9LUO - chains A and C of the 3 polymer chains in the assembly; structure by electron microscopy, 3.07 A resolution.

[Chain A]
Molecule: DELLA protein RGA
From: Arabidopsis thaliana
Reference sequence: Q9SLH3 (RGA_ARATH); residues 1-587 here = UniProt positions 1-587
Sequence (587 residues; numbered 1 to 587; the number before each row is that of its first residue):
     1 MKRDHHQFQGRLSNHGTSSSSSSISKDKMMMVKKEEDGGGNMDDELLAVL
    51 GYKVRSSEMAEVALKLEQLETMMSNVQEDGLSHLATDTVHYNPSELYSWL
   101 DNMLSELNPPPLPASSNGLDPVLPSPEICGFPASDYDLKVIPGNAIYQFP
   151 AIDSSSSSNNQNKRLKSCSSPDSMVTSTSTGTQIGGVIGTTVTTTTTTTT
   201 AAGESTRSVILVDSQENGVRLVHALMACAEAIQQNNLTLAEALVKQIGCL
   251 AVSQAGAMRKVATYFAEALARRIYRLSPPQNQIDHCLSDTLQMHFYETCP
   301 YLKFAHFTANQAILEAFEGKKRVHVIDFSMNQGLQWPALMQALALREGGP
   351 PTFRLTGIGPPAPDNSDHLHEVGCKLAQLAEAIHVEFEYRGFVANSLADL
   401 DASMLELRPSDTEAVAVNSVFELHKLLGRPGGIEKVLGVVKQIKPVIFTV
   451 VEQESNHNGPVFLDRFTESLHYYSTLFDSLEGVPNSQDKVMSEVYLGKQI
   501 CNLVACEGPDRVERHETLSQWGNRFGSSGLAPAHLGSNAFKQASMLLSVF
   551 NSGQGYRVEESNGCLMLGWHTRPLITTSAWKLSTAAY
Disordered / not traced: 1-299, 317-328, 351-367, 387-535, 548-587

[Chain C]
Molecule: F-box protein GID2
From: Arabidopsis thaliana
Reference sequence: Q9STX3 (GID2_ARATH); residues 1-151 here = UniProt positions 1-151
Sequence (153 residues; each row starts with the number of its first residue; numbers below 1 keep their minus sign (Gly-1 is residue -1)):
    -1 GSMKRSTTDSDLAGDAHNETNKKMKSTEEEEIGFSNLDENLVYEVLKHVD
    49 AKTLAMSSCVSKIWHKTAQDERLWELICTRHWTNIGCGQNQLRSVVLALG
    99 GFRRLHSLYLWPLSKPNPRARFGKDELKLTLSLLSIRYYEKMSFTKRPLP
   149 ESK
Disordered / not traced: -1 to 30, 142-151
Sequence notes: expression tag (-1 to 0)

[Chain A / chain C interface]
Contacting residue pairs - 38 pairs, chain A then chain C:
  Phe307(A) - Leu127(C)  hydrophobic
  Phe307(A) - Leu131(C)  hydrophobic
  Phe307(A) - Ile134(C)  hydrophobic
  Gln311(A) - Lys126(C)
  Leu314(A) - Lys126(C)
  Gln332(A) - Tyr137(C)  hydrogen bond (backbone-side chain)
  Gly333(A) - Tyr137(C)
  Leu334(A) - Glu138(C)
  Pro337(A) - Ser133(C)
  Pro337(A) - Tyr137(C)  hydrophobic
  Ala338(A) - Ser130(C)  hydrogen bond (backbone-side chain)
  Ala338(A) - Ile134(C)  hydrophobic
  Gln341(A) - Val93(C)
  Gln341(A) - Leu97(C)
  Gln341(A) - Leu129(C)  hydrogen bond (side chain-backbone)
  Gln341(A) - Ser133(C)  hydrogen bond
  Leu345(A) - Cys85(C)
  Leu345(A) - Leu90(C)  hydrophobic
  Leu345(A) - Val93(C)  hydrophobic
  Leu345(A) - Leu129(C)  hydrophobic
  Arg346(A) - Cys85(C)
  Glu347(A) - Gly84(C)
  Glu347(A) - Cys85(C)
  Val372(A) - Tyr137(C)
  Lys375(A) - Tyr137(C)  hydrogen bond (side chain-backbone)
  Lys375(A) - Met140(C)  hydrogen bond
  Lys375(A) - Ser141(C)  hydrogen bond
  Leu376(A) - Tyr137(C)  hydrophobic
  Gln378(A) - Met140(C)
  Leu379(A) - Tyr136(C)  hydrophobic
  Ala382(A) - Ala96(C)
  Ile383(A) - Leu97(C)  hydrophobic
  Asn538(A) - Asp123(C)
  Lys541(A) - Asp123(C)
  Gln542(A) - Asp123(C)
  Gln542(A) - Leu127(C)
  Met545(A) - Leu111(C)  hydrophobic
  Met545(A) - Glu124(C)
Interface residues without a listed pair, chain A (24 interface residues in all): Leu546
Interface residues without a listed pair, chain C (22 interface residues in all): Leu132

[Overview]
Chain A and chain C form an interface of 24 and 22 residues respectively, with 7 hydrogen bonds. Polar
contacts include Gln332(A)-Tyr137(C), Ala338(A)-Ser130(C) and Gln341(A)-Leu129(C).
Here chain A is DELLA protein RGA and chain C is F-box protein GID2, both from Arabidopsis thaliana. Entry
9LUO (Cryo-EM structure of Arabidopsis thaliana RGA in complex with GID1A, SLY1, and ASK2 (focused map)) was
determined by electron microscopy, deposited together with 9LUM, 9LUN and 9LUP.
